Entry 5WNX (X-ray diffraction, 2.55 A resolution); this record covers chains P and A of the 4 polymer chains in the assembly.

== Chain P ==
Molecule: 10-nt DNA strand
Sequence (10 nucleotides; numbered 1 to 10; the number before each row is that of its first residue):
     1 GCTGATGCGC

== Chain A ==
Name: DNA polymerase beta
From: Homo sapiens
Notes: EC 2.7.7.7, 4.2.99.-
UniProt: P06746 (DPOLB_HUMAN); numbering as in UniProt (aligned over 1-335)
Chain sequence (335 residues; each row starts with the number of its first residue):
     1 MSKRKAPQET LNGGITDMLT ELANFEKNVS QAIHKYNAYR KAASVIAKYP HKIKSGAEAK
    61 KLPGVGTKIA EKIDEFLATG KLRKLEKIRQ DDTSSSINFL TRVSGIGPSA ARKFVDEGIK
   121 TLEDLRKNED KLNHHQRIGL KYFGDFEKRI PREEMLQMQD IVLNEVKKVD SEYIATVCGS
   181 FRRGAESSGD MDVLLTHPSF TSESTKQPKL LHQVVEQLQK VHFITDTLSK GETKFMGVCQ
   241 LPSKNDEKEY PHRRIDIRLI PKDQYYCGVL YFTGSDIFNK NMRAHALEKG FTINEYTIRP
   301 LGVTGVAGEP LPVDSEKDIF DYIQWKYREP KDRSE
Not modelled in the structure: 1-9, 303
Curated features (UniProtKB/Swiss-Prot):
  - region: Arg-183 to Asp-192 (DNA-binding)
  - active site: Lys-72 (Nucleophile)
  - binding site (K(+)): Lys-60, Leu-62, Val-65, Thr-101, Val-103, Ile-106
  - binding site (Na(+)): Lys-60, Leu-62, Val-65, Thr-101, Val-103, Ile-106
  - binding site (dATP): Arg-149, Ser-180, Arg-183, Gly-189, Asp-190
  - binding site (dCTP): Arg-149, Ser-180, Arg-183, Gly-189, Asp-190
  - binding site (dGTP): Arg-149, Ser-180, Arg-183, Gly-189, Asp-190, Asp-192
  - binding site (dTTP): Arg-149, Ser-180, Arg-183, Gly-189, Asp-190
  - binding site (Mg(2+)): Asp-190, Asp-192, Asp-256
  - modified residue: Lys-72 (N6-acetyllysine), Arg-83 (Omega-N-methylarginine), Arg-152 (Omega-N-methylarginine)
  - cross-link (Glycyl lysine isopeptide (Lys-Gly)): Lys-41 (interchain with G-Cter in ubiquitin), Lys-61 (interchain with G-Cter in ubiquitin), Lys-81 (interchain with G-Cter in ubiquitin)

== How chain P and chain A interact ==
Pairs across the interface - 17 pairs, chain P then chain A:
  DC8(P) with Gly-105(A), phosphate contact; Gly-107(A), hydrogen bond to the phosphate; Pro-108(A), phosphate contact; Ser-109(A), hydrogen bond to the phosphate; Ala-110(A), hydrogen bond to the phosphate
  DG9(P) with Val-103(A), phosphate contact; Ser-104(A), phosphate contact; Gly-105(A), hydrogen bond to the phosphate; Ile-106(A), phosphate contact; Gly-107(A), phosphate contact; His-135(A), sugar contact; Arg-254(A), phosphate contact
  DC10(P) with Asp-192(A), phosphate contact; Met-236(A), sugar contact; Arg-254(A), salt bridge to the phosphate; Asp-256(A), phosphate contact; Tyr-271(A), hydrogen bond to the base
Other interface residues (no listed pair), chain P (4 interface residues in all): DG7
Other interface residues (no listed pair), chain A (15 interface residues in all): Phe-272

== Overview ==
The interface between chain P and chain A involves 4 residues on one side and 15 on the other, with 5 hydrogen
bonds and 1 salt bridge. Polar pairs include DC10(P)/Tyr-271(A), DC8(P)/Gly-107(A) and DC8(P)/Ser-109(A).
Chain P is a 10-nt DNA strand and chain A is DNA polymerase beta (Homo sapiens); the structure, DNA polymerase
beta substrate complex with incoming 6-TdGTP, was determined by X-ray diffraction (same publication as 5WNY,
5WNZ and 5WO0).
